Entry 8C0F (X-ray diffraction, 2.10 A resolution); this record covers chains B and E of the 6 polymer chains in the assembly.

[Chain B]
Name: Tubulin beta-2B chain
Organism: Bos taurus
UniProt: Q6B856 (TBB2B_BOVIN); the author numbering skips numbers that UniProt does not, so the offset changes along the chain: 1-42 = UniProt 1-42; 45-360 = UniProt 43-358; 369-455 = UniProt 359-445
Sequence (445 residues; each row starts with the number of its first residue; note: 10 numbers in that range are skipped by the numbering (no residue carries them; nothing is unmodelled there)):
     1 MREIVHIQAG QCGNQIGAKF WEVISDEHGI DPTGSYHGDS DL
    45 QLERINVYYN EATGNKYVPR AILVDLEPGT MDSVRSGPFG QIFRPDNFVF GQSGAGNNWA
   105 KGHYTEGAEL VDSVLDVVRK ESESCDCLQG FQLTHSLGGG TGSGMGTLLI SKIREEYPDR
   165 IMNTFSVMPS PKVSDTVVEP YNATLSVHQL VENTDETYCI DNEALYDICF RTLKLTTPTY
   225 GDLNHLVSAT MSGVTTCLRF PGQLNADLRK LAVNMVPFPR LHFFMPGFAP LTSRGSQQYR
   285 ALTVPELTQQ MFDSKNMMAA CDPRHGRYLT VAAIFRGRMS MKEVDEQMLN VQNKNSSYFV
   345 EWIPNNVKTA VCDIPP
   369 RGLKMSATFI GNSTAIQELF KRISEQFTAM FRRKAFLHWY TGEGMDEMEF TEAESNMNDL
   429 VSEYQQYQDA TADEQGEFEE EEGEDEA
Unresolved in the structure: 1, 278-280, 439-455
Metal / ion sites: Mg2+: Gln11 (together with GDP)
Small-molecule neighbours:
  - GDP (guanosine-5'-diphosphate): Gly10, Gln11, Cys12, Gln15, Ile16, Asp69, Ala99, Asn101, Ser140, Gly142, Gly143, Gly144, Thr145, Gly146, Ser147, Val171, Pro173, Val177, Asp179, Glu183, Asn206, Leu209, Tyr224, Leu227, Asn228
  - SOZ (5-fluoranyl-2-(6-fluoranyl-2-methyl-benzimidazol-1-yl)-N4-[4-(trifluoromethyl)phenyl]pyrimidine-4,6-diamine): Val238, Cys241, Leu242, Leu248, Asn249, Asp251, Lys254, Leu255, Asn258, Met259, Thr314, Val315, Ala316, Ala317, Ile318, Asn349, Asn350, Val351, Lys352, Thr353, Ala354, Ile378
Swiss-Prot annotation at these positions:
  - motif: Met1 to Ile4 (MREI motif)
  - binding site (GTP): Gln11, Glu71, Ser140, Gly144, Thr145, Gly146, Asn206, Asn228
  - binding site (Mg(2+)): Glu71
  - modified residue: Ser40 (Phosphoserine), Thr57 (Phosphothreonine), Lys60 (N6-acetyllysine), Ser174 (Phosphoserine), Thr287 (Phosphothreonine), Thr292 (Phosphothreonine), Arg320 (Omega-N-methylarginine), Glu448 (5-glutamyl polyglutamate)
  - cross-link (Glycyl lysine isopeptide (Lys-Gly)): Lys60 (interchain with G-Cter in ubiquitin), Lys326 (interchain with G-Cter in ubiquitin)
From the paper describing this entry:
  - binding site for SOZ: Val238, Cys241, Leu242, Leu248, Lys254, Leu255, Asn258, Met259, Thr314, Ala316, Ile318, Lys352
  - conformationally variable residues (side-chain flip): Lys352

[Chain E]
Name: Stathmin-4
Organism: Rattus norvegicus
UniProt: P63043 (STMN4_RAT); residues 5-145 here correspond to UniProt positions 49-189 (UniProt number = residue number + 44)
Sequence (143 residues; each row starts with the number of its first residue):
     3 MADMEVIELN KCTSGQSFEV ILKPPSFDGV PEFNASLPRR RDPSLEEIQK KLEAAEERRK
    63 YQEAELLKHL AEKREHEREV IQKAIEENNN FIKMAKEKLA QKMESNKENR EAHLAAMLER
   123 LQEKDKHAEE VRKNKELKEE ASR
Unresolved in the structure: 3-5, 28-43, 144-145
Differences from the reference sequence: initiating methionine (3); expression tag (4)
Swiss-Prot annotation at these positions:
  - modified residue: Ser46 (Phosphoserine)

[Chain B / chain E interface]
Residue-residue contacts (23; chain B residue first):
  Tyr108(B) - His78(E)  hydrogen bond
  Tyr108(B) - Glu79(E)
  Tyr108(B) - Val82(E)  hydrophobic
  Tyr108(B) - Ile83(E)
  Leu152(B) - Glu79(E)
  Ser155(B) - Leu72(E)
  Ser155(B) - Arg76(E)  hydrogen bond
  Lys156(B) - Arg76(E)
  Lys156(B) - Glu79(E)  salt bridge
  Arg158(B) - Leu68(E)
  Glu159(B) - Leu72(E)
  Glu159(B) - Arg76(E)  salt bridge
  Glu196(B) - His71(E)  salt bridge
  Glu196(B) - Lys75(E)  salt bridge
  Thr409(B) - Glu89(E)
  Glu411(B) - Val82(E)
  Glu411(B) - Ala86(E)
  Gly412(B) - Val82(E)
  Gly412(B) - Lys85(E)
  Gly412(B) - Ala86(E)
  Met413(B) - Val82(E)
  Asp414(B) - Lys85(E)
  Glu417(B) - His78(E)  salt bridge
Also at the interface, not in a pair above, chain B (17 interface residues in all): His107, Thr109, Pro162, Gly410
Also at the interface, not in a pair above, chain E (14 interface residues in all): Glu65, Leu69

[Overview]
17 residues of chain B face 14 of chain E across their interface; the contacts include 2 hydrogen bonds and 5
salt bridges. Among the polar pairs are Lys156(B)-Glu79(E), Glu159(B)-Arg76(E) and Glu196(B)-His71(E). The
paper reports a binding site for SOZ at Val238(B), Cys241(B) and Leu242(B) among others; conformational
variability at Lys352(B).
Here chain B is Tubulin beta-2B chain (Bos taurus) and chain E is Stathmin-4 (Rattus norvegicus). Entry 8C0F
(Tubulin-PTC596 complex) was determined by X-ray diffraction.
